Entry 8CA1 (electron microscopy, 4.30 A resolution (low resolution: residue-level contacts below are approximate; hydrogen-bond / salt-bridge calls are withheld)); this record covers chains B and A.

Chain B (and A):
Protein: Very long-chain specific acyl-CoA dehydrogenase, mitochondrial
From: Mus musculus
Notes: EC 1.3.8.9; chain A of this document is another copy of the same molecule, construct and numbering; everything in this record applies to it too
UniProt: P50544 (ACADV_MOUSE); residues 1-656 here = UniProt positions 1-656
Sequence (656 residues; each row starts with the number of its first residue):
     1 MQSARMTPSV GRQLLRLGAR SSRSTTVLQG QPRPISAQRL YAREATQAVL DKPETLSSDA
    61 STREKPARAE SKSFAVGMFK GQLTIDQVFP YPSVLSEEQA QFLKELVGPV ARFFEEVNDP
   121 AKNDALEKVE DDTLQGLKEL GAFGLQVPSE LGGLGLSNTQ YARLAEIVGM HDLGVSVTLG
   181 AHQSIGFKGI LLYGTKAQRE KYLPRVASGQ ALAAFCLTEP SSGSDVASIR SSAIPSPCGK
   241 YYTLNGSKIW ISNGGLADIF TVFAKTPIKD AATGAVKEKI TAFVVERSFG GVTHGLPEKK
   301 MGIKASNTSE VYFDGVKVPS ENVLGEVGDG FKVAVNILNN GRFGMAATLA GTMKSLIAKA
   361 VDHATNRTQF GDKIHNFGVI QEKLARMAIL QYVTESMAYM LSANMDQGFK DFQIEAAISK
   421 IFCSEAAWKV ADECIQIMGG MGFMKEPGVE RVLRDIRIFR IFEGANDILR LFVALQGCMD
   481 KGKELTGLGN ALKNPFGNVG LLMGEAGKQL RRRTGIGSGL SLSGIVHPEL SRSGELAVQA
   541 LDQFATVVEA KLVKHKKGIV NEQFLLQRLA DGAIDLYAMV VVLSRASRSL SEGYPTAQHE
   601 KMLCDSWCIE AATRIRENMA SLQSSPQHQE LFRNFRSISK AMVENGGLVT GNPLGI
Disordered / not traced: 1-67
Ligand contacts:
  - FAD (flavin-adenine dinucleotide), molecule 1: Phe215, Leu217, Thr218, Ser222, Gly223, Ser224, Trp250, Ile251, Ser252, Lys300, Thr308, Ile458, Ile461, Phe462, Glu463, Asp467, Ile468, Leu471, Gln563
  - FAD, molecule 2: Arg367, Thr368, Gln369, Phe370, Ile374, Phe377, Val379, Ile380, Gln436, Ile437, Met438, Gly440, Phe443, Met444
Swiss-Prot annotation at these positions:
  - region: Glu484 to Gly517 (Membrane-anchoring)
  - active site: Glu463 (Proton acceptor)
  - binding site (FAD): Phe215 to Ser224, Trp250 to Ser252, Ala465 to Asp467, Gln563
  - binding site (substrate): Phe462 to Gly464
  - modified residue: Lys52 (N6-acetyllysine), Lys72 (N6-acetyllysine), Lys128 (N6-acetyllysine), Lys196 (N6-succinyllysine), Cys238 (S-nitrosocysteine), Lys240 (N6-acetyllysine), Lys269 (N6-succinyllysine), Lys277 (N6-acetyllysine), Lys279 (N6-acetyllysine), Lys299 (N6-acetyllysine), Lys317 (N6-acetyllysine), Lys332 (N6-acetyllysine), Lys373 (N6-succinyllysine), Lys483 (N6-acetyllysine), Ser518 (Phosphoserine), Ser523 (Phosphoserine), Lys551 (N6-acetyllysine), Lys557 (N6-acetyllysine), Lys640 (N6-succinyllysine)
Reported in the primary citation:
  - conformationally variable residues (order/disorder transition): Asn490 to Ser518

Chain B / chain A interface:
Contacting residue pairs (165):
  Tyr91(B) - Pro653(A)
  Leu103(B) - Ile656(A)
  Lys104(B) - Ile656(A)
  Thr159(B) - Leu654(A)
  Arg163(B) - Asn652(A)
  Arg163(B) - Ile656(A)
  Glu166(B) - Asn652(A)
  Pro220(B) - Arg367(A)
  Ser221(B) - Arg367(A)
  Ser221(B) - Gln369(A)
  Ser222(B) - Arg367(A)
  Ser222(B) - Gln369(A)
  Gly223(B) - Gln369(A)
  Ser224(B) - Gln369(A)
  Ser224(B) - Phe370(A)
  Asp225(B) - Gln369(A)
  Asp225(B) - Phe370(A)
  Trp250(B) - Gly440(A)
  Trp250(B) - Met441(A)
  Trp250(B) - Met444(A)
  Glu298(B) - Met444(A)
  Lys299(B) - Met444(A)
  Lys299(B) - Lys445(A)
  Lys300(B) - Phe443(A)
  Lys300(B) - Glu450(A)
  Met301(B) - Phe443(A)
  Met301(B) - Glu450(A)
  Met301(B) - Arg454(A)
  Ile303(B) - Phe443(A)
  Ile357(B) - Met642(A)
  Val361(B) - Met642(A)
  Val361(B) - Gly646(A)
  Val361(B) - Gly647(A)
  Arg367(B) - Pro220(A)
  Arg367(B) - Ser221(A)
  Arg367(B) - Ser222(A)
  Gln369(B) - Ser222(A)
  Gln369(B) - Gly223(A)
  Gln369(B) - Ser224(A)
  Gln369(B) - Asp225(A)
  Phe370(B) - Ser224(A)
  Phe370(B) - Asp225(A)
  Phe370(B) - Ile468(A)
  His375(B) - Val643(A)
  Phe377(B) - Gln563(A)
  Gly378(B) - Gln563(A)
  Gly378(B) - Phe564(A)
  Val379(B) - Gln563(A)
  Gln381(B) - Arg636(A)
  Gln381(B) - Ser639(A)
  Glu382(B) - Phe564(A)
  Glu382(B) - Phe635(A)
  Leu384(B) - Met642(A)
  Ala385(B) - Phe635(A)
  Ala385(B) - Ile638(A)
  Ala385(B) - Met642(A)
  Arg386(B) - Arg568(A)
  Ala388(B) - Met642(A)
  Gln391(B) - Leu648(A)
  Tyr392(B) - Thr650(A)
  Glu395(B) - Gly651(A)
  Glu395(B) - Asn652(A)
  Glu395(B) - Pro653(A)
  Tyr399(B) - Asn652(A)
  Tyr399(B) - Pro653(A)
  Trp428(B) - Trp428(A)
  Trp428(B) - Asp432(A)
  Asp432(B) - Trp428(A)
  Asp432(B) - Arg457(A)
  Asp432(B) - Arg460(A)
  Gln436(B) - Arg457(A)
  Gln436(B) - Arg460(A)
  Gly439(B) - Ile461(A)
  Gly440(B) - Trp250(A)
  Met441(B) - Trp250(A)
  Phe443(B) - Lys300(A)
  Phe443(B) - Met301(A)
  Phe443(B) - Ile303(A)
  Phe443(B) - Ile458(A)
  Met444(B) - Trp250(A)
  Met444(B) - Glu298(A)
  Met444(B) - Lys299(A)
  Lys445(B) - Lys299(A)
  Glu450(B) - Lys300(A)
  Glu450(B) - Met301(A)
  Leu453(B) - Met301(A)
  Arg454(B) - Arg454(A)
  Arg457(B) - Asp432(A)
  Arg457(B) - Ile435(A)
  Arg457(B) - Gln436(A)
  Ile458(B) - Phe443(A)
  Arg460(B) - Asp432(A)
  Arg460(B) - Gln436(A)
  Ile461(B) - Gly439(A)
  Ile461(B) - Gly440(A)
  Ile468(B) - Phe370(A)
  Gln563(B) - Phe377(A)
  Gln563(B) - Gly378(A)
  Gln563(B) - Val379(A)
  Phe564(B) - Gly378(A)
  Phe564(B) - Gln381(A)
  Phe564(B) - Glu382(A)
  Gln567(B) - Val379(A)
  Arg568(B) - Arg386(A)
  Arg585(B) - Gly651(A)
  Arg585(B) - Asn652(A)
  Arg585(B) - Pro653(A)
  Arg588(B) - Pro653(A)
  Thr596(B) - Val649(A)
  Thr596(B) - Thr650(A)
  His599(B) - Ile638(A)
  His599(B) - Ala641(A)
  His599(B) - Val649(A)
  His599(B) - Thr650(A)
  Glu600(B) - Thr650(A)
  Met602(B) - Asn634(A)
  Met602(B) - Ile638(A)
  Ser606(B) - Leu631(A)
  Ser606(B) - Asn634(A)
  Ile609(B) - Leu631(A)
  Glu617(B) - Glu617(A)
  Leu631(B) - Ser606(A)
  Asn634(B) - Met602(A)
  Asn634(B) - Ser606(A)
  Phe635(B) - Glu382(A)
  Phe635(B) - Ala385(A)
  Arg636(B) - Gln381(A)
  Ser637(B) - Met602(A)
  Ile638(B) - Ala385(A)
  Ile638(B) - His599(A)
  Ile638(B) - Met602(A)
  Ser639(B) - Gln381(A)
  Met642(B) - Ile357(A)
  Met642(B) - Val361(A)
  Met642(B) - Leu384(A)
  Met642(B) - Ala385(A)
  Met642(B) - Ala388(A)
  Val643(B) - His375(A)
  Gly646(B) - Val361(A)
  Gly647(B) - Val361(A)
  Leu648(B) - Gln391(A)
  Val649(B) - Thr596(A)
  Val649(B) - His599(A)
  Thr650(B) - Tyr392(A)
  Thr650(B) - Thr596(A)
  Thr650(B) - His599(A)
  Thr650(B) - Glu600(A)
  Gly651(B) - Glu395(A)
  Gly651(B) - Arg585(A)
  Asn652(B) - Arg163(A)
  Asn652(B) - Glu166(A)
  Asn652(B) - Glu395(A)
  Asn652(B) - Tyr399(A)
  Asn652(B) - Arg585(A)
  Pro653(B) - Glu395(A)
  Pro653(B) - Tyr399(A)
  Pro653(B) - Arg585(A)
  Pro653(B) - Arg588(A)
  Leu654(B) - Leu103(A)
  Leu654(B) - Thr159(A)
  Ile656(B) - Ala100(A)
  Ile656(B) - Leu103(A)
  Ile656(B) - Lys104(A)
  Ile656(B) - Val107(A)
  Ile656(B) - Arg163(A)
Interface residues without a listed pair, chain B (103 interface residues in all): Leu95, Val107, Gly302, Lys354, Thr365, Thr368, Ile389, Glu433, Ile435, Asn466, Leu471, Arg532, Leu603, Asp605, Glu610, Gln627, Ala641
Interface residues without a listed pair, chain A (104 interface residues in all): Tyr91, Leu95, Glu219, Gly302, Lys354, Thr365, Thr368, Ile389, Glu433, Leu453, Asn466, Leu471, Arg532, Gln567, Leu603, Asp605, Ile609, Glu610, Gln627

In short:
103 residues of chain B and 104 residues of chain A are in contact. Chain B binds flavin-adenine dinucleotide.
From UniProt: active-site residue Glu463(B), 17 FAD-binding residues and 3 substrate-binding residues on chain
B. The paper reports conformational variability at Asn490(B).
Chain B and chain A are both Very long-chain specific acyl-CoA dehydrogenase, mitochondrial (Mus musculus);
the structure, Cryo-EM structure of the ACADVL dimer from Mus musculus, was determined by electron microscopy
(same publication as 8CA4).
